PDB entry 6ESQ | X-ray diffraction, 2.95 A resolution | chains G and K of the 12 polymer chains in the assembly

[Chain G]
Name: Pfam DUF35
Organism: Methanothermococcus thermolithotrophicus
Notes: engineered mutation(s): wild-type
Amino-acid sequence (130 residues; row label = number of the first residue in the row):
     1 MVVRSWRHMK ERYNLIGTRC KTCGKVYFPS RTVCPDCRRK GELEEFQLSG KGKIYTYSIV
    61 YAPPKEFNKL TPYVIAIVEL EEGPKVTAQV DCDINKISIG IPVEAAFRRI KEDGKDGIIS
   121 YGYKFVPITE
Disordered / not traced: 1, 130
Ion coordination: Zn2+: Cys20, Cys34

[Chain K]
Name: HydroxyMethylGlutaryl-CoA synthase
Organism: Methanothermococcus thermolithotrophicus
Notes: EC 2.3.3.10; engineered mutation(s): wild-type
Amino-acid sequence (349 residues; each row starts with the number of its first residue):
     1 MKDIGIVGYG SYIPKYRIKV EEIAKVWGKD PEAIKKGLVV NEKSVPSPDE DTATIAVEAA
    61 RNAVKRAGIN AEKIGAVYVG SESHPYAVKP TSATVAEAIG ATPDLTAADL EFACKAGTAG
   121 IQMCMGLVGS GLIEYGMAIG ADTAQGAPGD ALEYTASAGG AAYIIGNKKD EMIAVFNGTY
   181 SYTTDTPDFW RREGQSYPKH GGRFTGEPAY FKHVLNAAKG IMEKMGTTVK DYDYCVFHQP
   241 NGKFYIKAAK SLGFTNEQYK YGLLTPYLGN TYSGAVPLGL SNILDHAEEG ARILAVSYGS
   301 GAGSDAFDIT VTERIKEVVD KAPKTLDLLN RKKYIDYAVY VKYRGKIKI
Disordered / not traced: 1, 349
Ion coordination: K+: Glu111 (shared with 1 residue of chain I)
From the paper describing this entry:
  - catalytic residues: Cys114

[How chain G and chain K interact]
Contacting residue pairs - 26 pairs, chain G then chain K:
  Val2(G) - Pro187(K)
  Val2(G) - Trp190(K)  hydrophobic
  Val2(G) - Phe204(K)  hydrophobic
  Val3(G) - Phe204(K)  hydrophobic
  Ser5(G) - Pro187(K)
  Trp6(G) - Asp185(K)
  Trp6(G) - Thr186(K)
  Trp6(G) - Pro187(K)
  Trp6(G) - Phe204(K)  hydrophobic
  Met9(G) - Asp185(K)
  Met9(G) - Pro187(K)
  Tyr13(G) - Asp185(K)  hydrogen bond
  Glu112(G) - Arg192(K)  salt bridge
  Asp113(G) - Lys199(K)  salt bridge
  Gly114(G) - Arg192(K)  hydrogen bond (backbone-side chain)
  Lys115(G) - Arg192(K)
  Lys115(G) - Gln195(K)
  Asp116(G) - Trp190(K)  hydrogen bond (backbone-side chain)
  Asp116(G) - Arg192(K)
  Asp116(G) - Gln195(K)
  Asp116(G) - Lys199(K)  salt bridge
  Gly117(G) - Trp190(K)
  Gly117(G) - Arg192(K)  hydrogen bond (backbone-side chain)
  Ile118(G) - Pro187(K)  hydrophobic
  Ile118(G) - Trp190(K)  hydrophobic
  Ile119(G) - Arg192(K)
Also at the interface, not in a pair above, chain G (15 interface residues in all): Arg109
Also at the interface, not in a pair above, chain K (11 interface residues in all): Gly201, Pro208, Lys212

[Overview]
15 residues of chain G and 11 residues of chain K are in contact, with 4 hydrogen bonds and 3 salt bridges.
Among the polar pairs are Glu112(G)-Arg192(K), Asp113(G)-Lys199(K) and Asp116(G)-Lys199(K). The Zn2+ site is
built by Cys20(G) and Cys34(G). The paper reports the catalytic residue Cys114(K).
Here chain G is Pfam DUF35 and chain K is HydroxyMethylGlutaryl-CoA synthase, both from Methanothermococcus
thermolithotrophicus. Entry 6ESQ (Structure of the acetoacetyl-CoA thiolase/HMG-CoA synthase complex from
Methanothermococcus thermolithotrophicus soaked with acetyl-CoA) was determined by X-ray diffraction,
deposited together with 6ET9.
